2V66 - chains B and D of the 4 polymer chains in the assembly; structure by X-ray diffraction, 2.10 A resolution.

[Chain B (and D)]
Protein: Nuclear distribution protein nude-like 1
Organism: Homo sapiens
Notes: fragment: coiled coil, lis1 binding, residues 58-168; chain D of this document is another copy of the same molecule, construct and numbering; everything in this record applies to it too
Reference sequence: Q9GZM8 (NDEL1_HUMAN); residues 58-168 here = UniProt positions 58-168
Chain sequence (111 residues; row label = number of the first residue in the row):
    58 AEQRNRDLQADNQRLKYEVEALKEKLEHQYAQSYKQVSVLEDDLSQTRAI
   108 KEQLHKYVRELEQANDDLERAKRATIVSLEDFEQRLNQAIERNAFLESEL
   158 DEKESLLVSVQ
Swiss-Prot annotation at these positions:
  - region: Tyr114 to Ile133 (Required for interaction with PAFAH1B1)
Reported in the primary citation:
  - mutagenesis - E119A, R130A: abolished binding to Lis1
  - mutagenesis - D123A: decreased binding to Lis1
  - self-association interface (contacts with another copy of this molecule); pairs are residue here / residue on that copy: Lys108-Asp158, Gln110-Arg149, His112-Glu154, Asn122-Asn144, Asp124-Arg142, Lys129-Glu140, Arg149-Glu117 (salt bridge), Glu161-Arg105

[Interface between chain B and chain D]
Contacting residue pairs - 81 pairs, chain B then chain D:
  Val96(B) with Leu163(D); Val167(D), hydrophobic
  Asp99(B) with Leu163(D)
  Asp100(B) with Lys160(D), salt bridge; Leu163(D); Leu164(D)
  Gln103(B) with Glu159(D), hydrogen bond; Lys160(D), hydrogen bond (side chain-backbone)
  Thr104(B) with Lys160(D), hydrogen bond
  Ala106(B) with Glu156(D)
  Ile107(B) with Leu153(D); Glu156(D); Leu157(D), hydrophobic; Lys160(D)
  Gln110(B) with Arg149(D); Phe152(D); Leu153(D); Glu156(D)
  Leu111(B) with Leu153(D)
  Lys113(B) with Arg149(D)
  Tyr114(B) with Ala146(D); Arg149(D); Asn150(D); Leu153(D), hydrophobic
  Glu117(B) with Gln145(D); Arg149(D), salt bridge
  Gln120(B) with Arg142(D), hydrogen bond
  Ala121(B) with Phe139(D); Arg142(D)
  Asp124(B) with Asp138(D); Phe139(D); Arg142(D), salt bridge
  Leu125(B) with Phe139(D), hydrophobic
  Ala128(B) with Ser135(D); Leu136(D), hydrophobic
  Ala131(B) with Ser135(D)
  Thr132(B) with Thr132(D); Ser135(D)
  Ser135(B) with Arg127(D), hydrogen bond (backbone-side chain); Ala128(D); Ala131(D); Thr132(D)
  Leu136(B) with Ala128(D), hydrophobic
  Asp138(B) with Arg127(D)
  Phe139(B) with Ala121(D); Asp124(D); Leu125(D), hydrophobic; Arg127(D)
  Arg142(B) with Glu117(D), salt bridge; Gln120(D); Ala121(D); Asp124(D)
  Gln145(B) with Glu117(D)
  Ala146(B) with Tyr114(D); Glu117(D); Leu118(D), hydrophobic
  Arg149(B) with Gln110(D), hydrogen bond; Lys113(D); Tyr114(D)
  Asn150(B) with Tyr114(D)
  Phe152(B) with Gln110(D)
  Leu153(B) with Ile107(D); Leu111(D), hydrophobic; Tyr114(D), hydrophobic
  Glu156(B) with Ala106(D); Ile107(D); Gln110(D)
  Leu157(B) with Ile107(D)
  Glu159(B) with Gln103(D)
  Lys160(B) with Asp100(D), salt bridge; Gln103(D), hydrogen bond (backbone-side chain); Thr104(D), hydrogen bond; Ile107(D)
  Leu163(B) with Val96(D); Asp99(D); Asp100(D); Gln103(D)
  Leu164(B) with Asp100(D)
  Val167(B) with Val96(D), hydrophobic
  Gln168(B) with Gln89(D); Gln93(D), hydrogen bond (backbone-side chain)
Other interface residues (no listed pair), chain B (41 interface residues in all): Gln93, Leu118, Leu143
Other interface residues (no listed pair), chain D (43 interface residues in all): Leu143, Gln168

[Summary]
The interface between chain B and chain D involves 41 residues on one side and 43 on the other; the contacts
include 9 hydrogen bonds and 5 salt bridges. Polar contacts include Asp100(B)-Lys160(D), Glu117(B)-Arg149(D)
and Asp124(B)-Arg142(D). From the paper: E119A and R130A of chain B abolish binding to Lis1; a
self-association interface involving Lys108(B), Gln110(B) and His112(B) among others.
Both chains are Nuclear distribution protein nude-like 1 (Homo sapiens). Entry 2V66 (Crystal Structure of the
coiled-coil domain of Ndel1 (a.a. 58 to 169) C) was determined by X-ray diffraction together with 2V71 from
the same study.
